PDB entry 8W4M | X-ray diffraction, 2.18 A resolution | chain A

[Chain A]
Name: Immunoglobulin gamma-1 heavy chain
From: Homo sapiens
UniProt: P0DOX5 (IGG1_HUMAN); residues 225-447 here correspond to UniProt positions 227-449 (UniProt number = residue number + 2)
Amino-acid sequence (223 residues; each row starts with the number of its first residue):
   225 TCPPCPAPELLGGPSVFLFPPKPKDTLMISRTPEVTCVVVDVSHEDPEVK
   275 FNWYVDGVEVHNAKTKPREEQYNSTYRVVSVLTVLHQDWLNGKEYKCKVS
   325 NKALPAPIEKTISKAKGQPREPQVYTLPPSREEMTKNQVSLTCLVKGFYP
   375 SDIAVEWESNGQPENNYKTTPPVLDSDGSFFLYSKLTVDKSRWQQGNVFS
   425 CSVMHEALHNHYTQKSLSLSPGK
Disordered / not traced: 225-235, 446-447
Construct notes: variant E356 (Asp358 in P0DOX5), M358 (Leu360 in P0DOX5)
Curated features (UniProtKB/Swiss-Prot):
  - glycosylation: N297 (N-linked (GlcNAc...) (complex) asparagine)
Cystine bridges: C261-C321, C367-C425
Glycans and other covalent adducts: glycan linked to N297
Bound ions: Zn2+ site 1: E283, H285; Zn2+ site 2: H310, H435; Zn2+ site 3 near H310 (its only coordinating residue here); Zn2+ site 4: D312, Y319; Zn2+ site 5 near W313 (its only coordinating residue here); Zn2+ site 6 near E318 (its only coordinating residue here); Zn2+ site 7 near E345 (its only coordinating residue here); Zn2+ site 8 near H433 (its only coordinating residue here)
From the paper describing this entry:
  - post-translational modification sites: N297

[Summary]
E283 and H285 form the Zn2+ site 1. H310 and H435 coordinate Zn2+ site 2. The paper reports a modification
site at N297.
Chain A is Immunoglobulin gamma-1 heavy chain (Homo sapiens); the structure, Crystal structure of open
conformation of human immunoglobulin Fc in presence of EndoSz, was determined by X-ray diffraction, deposited
together with 8W4G, 8W4I, 8W4L, 8W4N and 8X8G.
